PDB entry 5FGF | X-ray diffraction, 2.60 A resolution | chains H and I of the 28 polymer chains in the assembly

== Chain H ==
Name: Proteasome subunit beta type-2
From: Saccharomyces cerevisiae (strain ATCC 204508 / S288c)
Notes: EC 3.4.25.1
UniProtKB: P25043 (PSB2_YEAST); residues 1-232 here correspond to UniProt positions 30-261 (UniProt number = residue number + 29)
Sequence (232 residues; each row starts with the number of its first residue):
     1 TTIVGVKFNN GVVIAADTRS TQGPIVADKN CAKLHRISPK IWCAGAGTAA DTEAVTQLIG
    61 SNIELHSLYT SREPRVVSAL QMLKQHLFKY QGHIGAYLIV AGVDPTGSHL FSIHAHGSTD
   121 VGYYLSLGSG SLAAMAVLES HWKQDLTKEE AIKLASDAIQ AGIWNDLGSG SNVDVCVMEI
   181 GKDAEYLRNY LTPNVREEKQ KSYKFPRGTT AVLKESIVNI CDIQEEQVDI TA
Unresolved in the structure: 223-232
Glycans and other covalent adducts: CARFILZOMIB, bound form (3BV) linked to Thr1
Small-molecule neighbours:
  - CARFILZOMIB, bound form (3BV; N-{(2S)-2-[(morpholin-4-ylacetyl)amino]-4-phenylbutanoyl}-L-leucyl-N-[(2R,3S,4S)-1,3-dihydroxy-2,6-dimethylheptan-4-yl]-L-phenylalaninamide), molecule 1: Arg19, Ser20, Thr21, Gln22, Ala27, Cys31, Lys33, Gly45, Ala46, Gly47, Thr48, Ala49, Thr52, Ser129, Gly168
  - CARFILZOMIB, bound form (3BV), molecule 2: His114, His116, Ser118, Asp120
From the paper describing this entry:
  - catalytic residues: Lys33 (proposed by the authors, not directly observed)

== Chain I ==
Name: Proteasome subunit beta type-3
From: Saccharomyces cerevisiae (strain ATCC 204508 / S288c)
Notes: EC 3.4.25.1
UniProtKB: P25451 (PSB3_YEAST); residues 0-204 here correspond to UniProt positions 1-205 (UniProt number = residue number + 1)
Sequence (205 residues; each row starts with the number of its first residue; numbering starts at 0):
     0 MSDPSSINGG IVVAMTGKDC VAIACDLRLG SQSLGVSNKF EKIFHYGHVF LGITGLATDV
    60 TTLNEMFRYK TNLYKLKEER AIEPETFTQL VSSSLYERRF GPYFVGPVVA GINSKSGKPF
   120 IAGFDLIGCI DEAKDFIVSG TASDQLFGMC ESLYEPNLEP EDLFETISQA LLNAADRDAL
   180 SGWGAVVYII KKDEVVKRYL KMRQD
Unresolved in the structure: 0
Metal / ion sites: Mg2+ site 1: Ala174, Asp177, Ser180; Mg2+ site 2: Asp204 (shared with 3 residues of chain Y)
Small-molecule neighbours: CARFILZOMIB, bound form (3BV; N-{(2S)-2-[(morpholin-4-ylacetyl)amino]-4-phenylbutanoyl}-L-leucyl-N-[(2R,3S,4S)-1,3-dihydroxy-2,6-dimethylheptan-4-yl]-L-phenylalaninamide): Ser4, Arg98, Asp124, Leu125, Ile126, Cys128

== Interface between chain H and chain I ==
Pairs across the interface (58; chain H residue first):
  Ile25(H) - Asp143(I)
  Ile25(H) - Phe146(I)  hydrophobic
  Val26(H) - Phe146(I)
  Ala27(H) - Asp130(I)
  Asp28(H) - Asp130(I)
  Asp28(H) - Glu131(I)
  Lys29(H) - Glu150(I)  salt bridge
  Ala49(H) - Cys128(I)  hydrophobic
  Ala50(H) - Tyr95(I)
  Ala50(H) - Ile126(I)  hydrophobic
  Ala50(H) - Cys128(I)
  Asp51(H) - Tyr95(I)  hydrogen bond
  Asp51(H) - Arg98(I)  salt bridge
  Ala54(H) - Tyr95(I)
  Tyr90(H) - Phe99(I)  hydrophobic
  His93(H) - Arg98(I)  hydrogen bond (backbone-side chain)
  His93(H) - Phe99(I)
  Arg196(H) - Glu150(I)  hydrogen bond (side chain-backbone)
  Lys199(H) - Glu150(I)
  Lys199(H) - Ser151(I)  hydrogen bond (side chain-backbone)
  Lys199(H) - Tyr153(I)  hydrogen bond (side chain-backbone)
  Ser202(H) - Glu154(I)  hydrogen bond
  Tyr203(H) - Ser151(I)
  Tyr203(H) - Leu152(I)  hydrophobic
  Lys204(H) - Glu154(I)
  Lys204(H) - Asp161(I)
  Phe205(H) - Leu152(I)  hydrophobic
  Phe205(H) - Gln168(I)
  Arg207(H) - Glu160(I)
  Arg207(H) - Asp161(I)  salt bridge
  Gly208(H) - Glu164(I)  hydrogen bond (backbone-side chain)
  Thr209(H) - Glu164(I)
  Thr210(H) - Glu164(I)  hydrogen bond
  Thr210(H) - Ser167(I)
  Thr210(H) - Gln168(I)  hydrogen bond
  Thr210(H) - Leu199(I)
  Ala211(H) - Leu199(I)
  Ala211(H) - Lys200(I)  hydrogen bond (backbone-backbone)
  Val212(H) - Phe163(I)  hydrophobic
  Val212(H) - Tyr198(I)
  Leu213(H) - Tyr198(I)  hydrogen bond (backbone-backbone)
  Leu213(H) - Leu199(I)
  Leu213(H) - Lys200(I)
  Lys214(H) - Arg197(I)
  Lys214(H) - Tyr198(I)  hydrogen bond (backbone-backbone)
  Glu215(H) - Lys196(I)
  Glu215(H) - Arg197(I)  salt bridge
  Ser216(H) - Val195(I)
  Ser216(H) - Lys196(I)  hydrogen bond (backbone-backbone)
  Ile217(H) - Val194(I)
  Val218(H) - Tyr187(I)  hydrophobic
  Val218(H) - Val194(I)  hydrogen bond (backbone-backbone)
  Val218(H) - Lys196(I)
  Asn219(H) - His44(I)
  Ile220(H) - Gly46(I)
  Ile220(H) - Phe49(I)  hydrophobic
  Ile220(H) - Val194(I)  hydrophobic
  Asp222(H) - Lys74(I)  salt bridge
Also at the interface, not in a pair above, chain H (36 interface residues in all): Thr48, Gln57, Ile94, Pro206
Also at the interface, not in a pair above, chain I (37 interface residues in all): His47, Gln88, Asp124, Thr165, Leu171

== In short ==
36 residues of chain H face 37 of chain I across their interface, with 14 hydrogen bonds and 5 salt bridges.
Among the polar pairs are Lys29(H)-Glu150(I), Asp51(H)-Arg98(I) and Arg207(H)-Asp161(I). Bound to chain H:
CARFILZOMIB, bound form. Ligands of chain I: CARFILZOMIB, bound form. The paper reports the catalytic residue
Lys33(H).
Here chain H is Proteasome subunit beta type-2 and chain I is Proteasome subunit beta type-3, both from
Saccharomyces cerevisiae (strain ATCC 204508 / S288c). Entry 5FGF (Yeast 20S proteasome beta5-H(-2)A-T1A-K81R
triple mutant in complex with Carfilzomib) was determined by X-ray diffraction, deposited together with 5CZ4,
5CZ5, 5CZ6, 5CZ7, 5CZ8, 5CZ9 and 16 further entries.
